1MWD - chain A; structure by X-ray diffraction, 1.80 A resolution.

[Chain A]
Molecule: Protein (myoglobin)
Organism: Sus scrofa
UniProtKB: P02189 (MYG_PIG); residues 1-153 here correspond to UniProt positions 2-154 (UniProt number = residue number + 1)
Chain sequence (153 residues; numbered 1 to 153; the number before each row is that of its first residue):
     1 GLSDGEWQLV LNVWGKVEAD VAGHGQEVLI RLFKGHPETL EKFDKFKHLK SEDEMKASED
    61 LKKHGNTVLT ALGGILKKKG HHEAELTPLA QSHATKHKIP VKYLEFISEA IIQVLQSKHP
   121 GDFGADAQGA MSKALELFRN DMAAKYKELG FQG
Bound ions: heme Fe near H93 (its only coordinating residue here)
Residues lining bound ligands: heme (HEM): L32, T39, K42, F43, K45, H64, T67, V68, A71, L72, L89, S92, H93, H97, I99, Y103, L104, I107, I111, F138

[In short]
Ligands of chain A: heme.
Chain A is Protein (myoglobin) (Sus scrofa); the structure, Wild type deoxy myoglobin, was determined by X-ray
diffraction (same publication as 1MDN, 1M6C, 1M6M, 1MNO and 1MWC).
